4BXZ - chains A and E of the 13 polymer chains in the assembly; structure by X-ray diffraction, 4.80 A resolution (low resolution: residue-level contacts below are approximate; hydrogen-bond / salt-bridge calls are withheld).

== Chain A ==
Molecule: DNA-directed RNA polymerase II subunit RPB1
Source organism: Saccharomyces cerevisiae
Notes: EC 2.7.7.6
UniProtKB: P04050 (RPB1_YEAST); numbering as in UniProt (aligned over 1-1733)
Chain sequence (1733 residues; each row starts with the number of its first residue):
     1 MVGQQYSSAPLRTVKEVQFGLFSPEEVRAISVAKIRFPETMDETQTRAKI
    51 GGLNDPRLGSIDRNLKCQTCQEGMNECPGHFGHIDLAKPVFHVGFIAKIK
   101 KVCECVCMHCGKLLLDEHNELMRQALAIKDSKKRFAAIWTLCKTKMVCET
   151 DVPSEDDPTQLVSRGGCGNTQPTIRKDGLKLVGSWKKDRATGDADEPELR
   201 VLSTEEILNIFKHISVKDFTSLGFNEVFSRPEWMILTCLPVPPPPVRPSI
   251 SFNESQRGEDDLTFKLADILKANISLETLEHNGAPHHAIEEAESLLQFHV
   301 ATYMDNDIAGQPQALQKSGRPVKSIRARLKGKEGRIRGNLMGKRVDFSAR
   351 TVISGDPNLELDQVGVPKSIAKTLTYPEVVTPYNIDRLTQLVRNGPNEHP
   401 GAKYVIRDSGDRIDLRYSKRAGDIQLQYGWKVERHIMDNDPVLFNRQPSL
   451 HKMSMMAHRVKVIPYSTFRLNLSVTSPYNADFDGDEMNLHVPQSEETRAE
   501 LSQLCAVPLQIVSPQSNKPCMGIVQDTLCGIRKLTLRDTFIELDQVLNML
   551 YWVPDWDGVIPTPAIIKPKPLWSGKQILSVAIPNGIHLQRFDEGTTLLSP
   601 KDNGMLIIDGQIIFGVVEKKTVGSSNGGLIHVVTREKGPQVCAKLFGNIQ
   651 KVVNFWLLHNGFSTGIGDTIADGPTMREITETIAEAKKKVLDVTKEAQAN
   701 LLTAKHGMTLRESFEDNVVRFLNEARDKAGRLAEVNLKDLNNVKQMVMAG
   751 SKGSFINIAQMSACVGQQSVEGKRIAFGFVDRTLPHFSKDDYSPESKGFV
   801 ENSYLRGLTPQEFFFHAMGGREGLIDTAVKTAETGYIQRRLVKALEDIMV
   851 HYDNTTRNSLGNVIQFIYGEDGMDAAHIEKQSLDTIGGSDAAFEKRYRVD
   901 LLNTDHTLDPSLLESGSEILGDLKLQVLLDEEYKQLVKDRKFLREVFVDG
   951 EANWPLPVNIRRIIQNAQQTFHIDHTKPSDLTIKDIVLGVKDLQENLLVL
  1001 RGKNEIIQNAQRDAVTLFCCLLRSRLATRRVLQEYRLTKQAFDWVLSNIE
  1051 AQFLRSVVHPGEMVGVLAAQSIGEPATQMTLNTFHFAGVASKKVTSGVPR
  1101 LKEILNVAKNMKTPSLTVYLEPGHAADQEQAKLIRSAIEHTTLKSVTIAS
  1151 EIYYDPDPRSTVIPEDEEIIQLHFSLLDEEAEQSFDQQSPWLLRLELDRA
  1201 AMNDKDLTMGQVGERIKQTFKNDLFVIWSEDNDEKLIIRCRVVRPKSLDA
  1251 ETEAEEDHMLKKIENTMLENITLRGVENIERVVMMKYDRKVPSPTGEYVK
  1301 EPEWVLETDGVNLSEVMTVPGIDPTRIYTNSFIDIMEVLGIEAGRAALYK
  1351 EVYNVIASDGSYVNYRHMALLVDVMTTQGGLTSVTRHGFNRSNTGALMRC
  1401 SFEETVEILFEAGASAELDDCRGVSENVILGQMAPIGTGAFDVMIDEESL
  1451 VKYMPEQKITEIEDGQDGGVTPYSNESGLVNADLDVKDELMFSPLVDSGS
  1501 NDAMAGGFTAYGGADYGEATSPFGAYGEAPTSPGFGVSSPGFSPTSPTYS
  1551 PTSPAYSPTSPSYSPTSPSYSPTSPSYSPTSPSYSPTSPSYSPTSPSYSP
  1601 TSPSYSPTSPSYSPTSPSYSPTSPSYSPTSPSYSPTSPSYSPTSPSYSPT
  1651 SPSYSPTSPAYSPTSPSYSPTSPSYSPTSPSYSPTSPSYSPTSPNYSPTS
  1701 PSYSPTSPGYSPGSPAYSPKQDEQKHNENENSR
Not modelled in the structure: 1, 187-194, 1082-1091, 1177-1186, 1244-1253, 1456-1733
Ion coordination: Zn2+ site 1 near Cys67 (its only coordinating residue here); Zn2+ site 2: Cys107, Cys110, Cys167
Residues lining bound ligands: Mg2+ (MG): Arg446, Asp481, Asp485
UniProt features mapped onto this chain:
  - region: Pro248 to Asp260 (Lid loop), Asn306 to Lys323 (Rudder loop), Pro810 to Glu822 (Bridging helix)
  - binding site (Zn(2+)): Cys67, Cys70, Cys77, His80, Cys107, Cys110, Cys148, Cys167
  - binding site (Mg(2+)): Asp481, Asp483, Asp485
  - modified residue: Thr1471 (Phosphothreonine)
  - cross-link (Glycyl lysine isopeptide (Lys-Gly)): Lys695 (interchain with G-Cter in ubiquitin), Lys1246 (interchain with G-Cter in ubiquitin), Lys1350 (interchain with G-Cter in ubiquitin)
  - natural variant: Ser1653 to Pro1659 (deletion: In strain: A364A)
  - mutagenesis: Lys1246 (K1246R: Impairs ubiquitination during transcription stress)

== Chain E ==
Molecule: DNA-directed RNA polymerases I, II, and III subunit RPABC1
Source organism: Saccharomyces cerevisiae
Notes: EC 2.7.7.6
UniProtKB: P20434 (RPAB1_YEAST); residues 1-215 here = UniProt positions 1-215
Chain sequence (215 residues; numbered 1 to 215; the number before each row is that of its first residue):
     1 MDQENERNISRLWRAFRTVKEMVKDRGYFITQEEVELPLEDFKAKYCDSM
    51 GRPQRKMMSFQANPTEESISKFPDMGSLWVEFCDEPSVGVKTMKTFVIHI
   101 QEKNFQTGIFVYQNNITPSAMKLVPSIPPATIETFNEAALVVNITHHELV
   151 PKHIRLSSDEKRELLKRYRLKESQLPRIQRADPVALYLGLKRGEVVKIIR
   201 KSETSGRYASYRICM
Not modelled in the structure: 1

== How chain A and chain E interact ==
Residue-residue contacts (105; chain A residue first):
  Arg857(A) with Tyr168(E); Gln174(E)
  Leu860(A) with Gln174(E)
  Gly861(A) with Gln174(E)
  Asn862(A) with Gln174(E); Arg177(E)
  Val863(A) with Leu170(E); Gln174(E); Pro176(E)
  Ile864(A) with Tyr208(E)
  Gln865(A) with Tyr208(E)
  Phe866(A) with Tyr168(E); Leu170(E); Pro176(E); Tyr208(E); Ala209(E); Tyr211(E)
  Ile867(A) with Tyr208(E)
  Gly869(A) with Thr204(E)
  Glu870(A) with Arg200(E); Lys201(E); Ser202(E); Ser205(E); Arg207(E); Tyr208(E)
  Asp871(A) with Thr204(E); Ser205(E)
  Phe942(A) with Arg207(E)
  Val946(A) with Lys201(E); Ser202(E); Gly206(E)
  Trp954(A) with Glu203(E)
  Pro955(A) with Thr204(E)
  Leu1000(A) with Tyr168(E)
  Asn1004(A) with Arg167(E)
  Glu1005(A) with Glu163(E)
  Ile1006(A) with Leu164(E); Arg167(E); Tyr168(E); Tyr211(E)
  Ile1007(A) with Tyr168(E)
  Asn1009(A) with Lys197(E)
  Ala1010(A) with Tyr168(E); Ala209(E)
  Asp1013(A) with Ser205(E); Arg207(E); Ala209(E)
  Ala1014(A) with Ser205(E)
  Thr1016(A) with Ser205(E)
  Leu1017(A) with Ser205(E); Gly206(E)
  Met1317(A) with Val142(E)
  Thr1318(A) with Arg11(E); Arg14(E); Ala138(E); Val141(E); Val142(E)
  Val1319(A) with Arg14(E)
  Pro1324(A) with Val142(E); His147(E)
  Thr1325(A) with His146(E); His147(E); Glu148(E)
  Arg1326(A) with Glu148(E)
  Ile1327(A) with His147(E)
  Ile1335(A) with Leu149(E)
  Glu1337(A) with Pro183(E)
  Val1338(A) with Ile144(E); Pro183(E)
  Leu1339(A) with Ile144(E); His147(E); Val150(E); Pro183(E)
  Gly1340(A) with Asp182(E); Pro183(E); Val184(E)
  Ile1341(A) with Asp182(E); Arg212(E)
  Glu1342(A) with Leu149(E); Pro151(E); His153(E); Ile198(E); Arg200(E); Ser210(E); Arg212(E)
  Ala1343(A) with Leu149(E); Val150(E)
  Arg1345(A) with Arg200(E)
  Ala1346(A) with Leu149(E)
  Tyr1349(A) with Glu203(E)
  Tyr1353(A) with Glu203(E)
  Tyr1362(A) with Glu203(E)
  Tyr1365(A) with Lys201(E); Ser202(E); Glu203(E); Thr204(E)
  Arg1366(A) with Thr204(E)
  Thr1376(A) with Arg212(E)
  Thr1377(A) with Pro176(E); Arg177(E); Arg212(E)
  Gln1378(A) with Arg177(E)
  Gly1379(A) with Arg177(E); Gln179(E)
  Asn1393(A) with Arg177(E)
Interface residues without a listed pair, chain A (61 interface residues in all): Phe947, Leu956, Arg1289, Pro1320, Met1336, Ala1347, Asp1373
Interface residues without a listed pair, chain E (44 interface residues in all): Arg169, Ser173, Leu175, Ile178

== Summary ==
61 residues of chain A face 44 of chain E across their interface. Bound to chain A: Mg2+. Cys107(A), Cys110(A)
and Cys167(A) form the Zn2+ site 2. UniProt lists 8 Zn2+-binding residues, 3 Mg2+-binding residues and one
mutagenesis site on chain A.
Here chain A is DNA-directed RNA polymerase II subunit RPB1 and chain E is DNA-directed RNA polymerases I, II,
and III subunit RPABC1, both from Saccharomyces cerevisiae. Entry 4BXZ (RNA Polymerase II-Bye1 complex) was
determined by X-ray diffraction together with 4BXX, 4BY1 and 4BY7 from the same study.
